Entry 7NZ3 (electron microscopy, 11.00 A resolution (very low resolution: no residue pairs are listed; an interface is given only as per-side residue counts)); this record covers chains B1 and K1 of the 24 polymer chains in the assembly.

== Chain B1 ==
Molecule: Chromosome partition protein MukB
From: Photorhabdus thracensis
UniProt: A0A0F7LRY2 (A0A0F7LRY2_9GAMM); residue numbers follow UniProt; this construct covers 1-1482
Sequence (1482 residues; row label = number of the first residue in the row):
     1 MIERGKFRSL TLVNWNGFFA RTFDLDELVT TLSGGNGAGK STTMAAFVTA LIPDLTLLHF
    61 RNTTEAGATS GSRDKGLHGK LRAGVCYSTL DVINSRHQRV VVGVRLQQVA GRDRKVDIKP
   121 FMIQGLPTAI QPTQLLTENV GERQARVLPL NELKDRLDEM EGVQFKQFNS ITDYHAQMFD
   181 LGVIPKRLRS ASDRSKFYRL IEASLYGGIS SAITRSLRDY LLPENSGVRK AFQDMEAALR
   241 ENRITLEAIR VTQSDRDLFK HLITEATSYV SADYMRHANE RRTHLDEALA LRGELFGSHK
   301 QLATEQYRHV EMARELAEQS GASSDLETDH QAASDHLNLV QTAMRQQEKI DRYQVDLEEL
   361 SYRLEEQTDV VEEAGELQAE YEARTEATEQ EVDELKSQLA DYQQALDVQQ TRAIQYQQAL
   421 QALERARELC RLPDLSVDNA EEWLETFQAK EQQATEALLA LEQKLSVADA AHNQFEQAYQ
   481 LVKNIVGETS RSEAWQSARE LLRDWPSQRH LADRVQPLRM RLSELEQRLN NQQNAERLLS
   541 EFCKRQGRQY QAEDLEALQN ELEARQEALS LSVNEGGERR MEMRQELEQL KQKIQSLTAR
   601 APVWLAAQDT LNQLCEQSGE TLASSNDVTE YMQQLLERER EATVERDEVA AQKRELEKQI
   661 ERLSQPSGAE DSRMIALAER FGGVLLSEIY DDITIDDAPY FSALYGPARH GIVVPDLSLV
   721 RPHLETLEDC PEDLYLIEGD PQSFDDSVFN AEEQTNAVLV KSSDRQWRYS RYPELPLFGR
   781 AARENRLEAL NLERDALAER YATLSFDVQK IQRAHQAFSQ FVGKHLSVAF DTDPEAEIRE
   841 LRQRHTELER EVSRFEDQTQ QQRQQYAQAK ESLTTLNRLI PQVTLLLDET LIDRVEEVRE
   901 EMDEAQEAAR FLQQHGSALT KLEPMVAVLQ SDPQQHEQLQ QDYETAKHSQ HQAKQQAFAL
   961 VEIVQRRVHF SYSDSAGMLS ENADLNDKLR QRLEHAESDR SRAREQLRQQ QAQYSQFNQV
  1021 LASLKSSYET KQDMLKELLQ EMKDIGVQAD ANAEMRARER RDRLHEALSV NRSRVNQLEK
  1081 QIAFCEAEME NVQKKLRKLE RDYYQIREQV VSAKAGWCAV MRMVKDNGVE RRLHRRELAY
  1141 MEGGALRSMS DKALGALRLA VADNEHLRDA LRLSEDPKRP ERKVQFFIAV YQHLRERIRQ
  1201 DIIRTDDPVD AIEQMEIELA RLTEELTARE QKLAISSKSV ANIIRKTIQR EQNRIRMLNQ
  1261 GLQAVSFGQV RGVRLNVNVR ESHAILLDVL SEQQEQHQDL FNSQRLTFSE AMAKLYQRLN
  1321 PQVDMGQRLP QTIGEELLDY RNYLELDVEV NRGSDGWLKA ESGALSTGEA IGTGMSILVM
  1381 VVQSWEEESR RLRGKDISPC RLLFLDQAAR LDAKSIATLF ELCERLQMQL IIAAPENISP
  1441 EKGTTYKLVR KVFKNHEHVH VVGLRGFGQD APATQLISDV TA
Unresolved in the structure: 1, 1469-1482
Construct notes: engineered mutation Gln-1407 (Glu in A0A0F7LRY2)
Metal / ion sites: Mg2+: Ser-41 (together with ATP)
Residues lining bound ligands:
  - ATP, molecule 1: Asn-16, Asn-36, Gly-37, Ala-38, Gly-39, Lys-40, Ser-41, Thr-42, Gly-76, Gly-79, Lys-80, Asp-1406, Gln-1407, Arg-1450
  - ATP, molecule 2: Gln-1269, Arg-1352, Gly-1363, Ala-1364, Leu-1365, Ser-1366, Thr-1367, Gly-1368, Glu-1369
  - 4'-phosphopantetheine (PNS), molecule 1: Leu-289, Ala-290, Gly-293
  - 4'-phosphopantetheine (PNS), molecule 2: Arg-839, Arg-842, Gln-843
Reported in the primary citation:
  - mutagenesis - E1407Q: decreased catalytic activity (citing earlier work)
  - mutagenesis - S1366R, D1406A: abolished growth

== Chain K1 ==
Molecule: matS2 DNA 80 b, oligo FBA769
Sequence (80 nucleotides; row label = number of the first residue in the row):
     1 CTCGCCTGTA AAGTAGGCAT TAGTTGTTCG TAGTGCTCGT CTGGCTCTGG ATTACCCGCC
    61 ACTGTTACAT TGTAACGGCA
Unresolved in the structure: 1-2

== Chain B1 / chain K1 interface ==
At this resolution (11 A) residue pairs are not listed: 12 residues of chain B1 and 6 of chain K1 lie at the interface.

== Summary ==
12 residues of chain B1 and 6 residues of chain K1 are in contact. Ligands of chain B1: ATP and
4'-phosphopantetheine. The paper reports that S1366R and D1406A of chain B1 abolish growth; E1407Q of chain B1
reduces catalytic activity.
Here chain B1 is Chromosome partition protein MukB (Photorhabdus thracensis) and chain K1 is matS2 DNA 80 b,
oligo FBA769. Entry 7NZ3 (Cryo-EM structure of apposed MukBEF-MatP monomers on DNA) was determined by electron
microscopy, deposited together with 7NYW, 7NYX, 7NYY, 7NYZ, 7NZ0, 7NZ2 and 7NZ4.
